5TRY - chains G and H of the 28 polymer chains in the assembly; structure by X-ray diffraction, 3.00 A resolution.

Chain G:
Molecule: Proteasome subunit alpha
Source organism: Mycobacterium tuberculosis
Notes: EC 3.4.25.1
UniProtKB: A5U4D5 (PSA_MYCTA); residues 10-248 here = UniProt positions 10-248
Sequence (240 residues; each row starts with the number of its first residue):
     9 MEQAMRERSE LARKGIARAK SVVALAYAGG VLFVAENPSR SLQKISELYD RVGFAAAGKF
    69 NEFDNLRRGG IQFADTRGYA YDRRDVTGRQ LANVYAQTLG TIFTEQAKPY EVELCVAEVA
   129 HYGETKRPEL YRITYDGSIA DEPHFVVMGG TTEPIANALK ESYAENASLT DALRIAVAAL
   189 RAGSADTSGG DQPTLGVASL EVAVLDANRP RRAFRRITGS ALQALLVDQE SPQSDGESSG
Not modelled in the structure: 193-203, 236-248
Construct notes: initiating methionine (9)

Chain H:
Molecule: Proteasome subunit beta
Source organism: Mycobacterium tuberculosis
Notes: EC 3.4.25.1
UniProtKB: A5U4D6 (PSB_MYCTA); residues 1-234 here correspond to UniProt positions 58-291 (UniProt number = residue number + 57)
Sequence (240 residues; each row starts with the number of its first residue):
     1 TTIVALKYPG GVVMAGDRRS TQGNMISGRD VRKVYITDDY TATGIAGTAA VAVEFARLYA
    61 VELEHYEKLE GVPLTFAGKI NRLAIMVRGN LAAAMQGLLA LPLLAGYDIH ASDPQSAGRI
   121 VSFDAAGGWN IEEEGYQAVG SGSLFAKSSM KKLYSQVTDG DSGLRVAVEA LYDAADDDSA
   181 TGGPDLVRGI FPTAVIIDAD GAVDVPESRI AELARAIIES RSGADTFGSD GGEKHHHHHH
Not modelled in the structure: 223-240
Construct notes: expression tag (235-240)
Ligand contacts:
  - 7J0 ((2S)-N-[(2S)-3-methoxy-1-(naphthalen-1-ylmethylamino)-1-oxidanylidene-propan-2-yl]-4-oxidanylidene-2-(3-phenylpropanoylamino)-4-piperidin-1-yl-butanamide), molecule 1: T1, R19, S20, T21, Q22, S27, V31, R32, K33, Y35, I45, G47, T48, A49, A52, V53, L98, S141
  - 7J0, molecule 2: L91, M95, S122, F123, D124, A125, A126, G128, W129, N130
UniProt features mapped onto this chain:
  - active site: T1 (Nucleophile)
What the authors report for this chain:
  - binding site for 7J0: S20, T21, Q22, S27, G47, A49, L91, M95, L98, D124, A125, A126
  - catalytic residues: T1 (citing earlier work)
  - specificity-determining residues: S20, Q22, S27, A125 (proposed by the authors, not directly observed)

How chain G and chain H interact:
Residue-residue contacts (23):
  R85(G) - Y66(H)
  R85(G) - E70(H)  salt bridge
  Y87(G) - N81(H)  hydrogen bond (backbone-side chain)
  A88(G) - N81(H)  hydrogen bond (backbone-side chain)
  A88(G) - R82(H)  hydrogen bond (backbone-side chain)
  A88(G) - I85(H)
  Y89(G) - Y66(H)  hydrophobic
  Y89(G) - L74(H)  hydrophobic
  Y89(G) - G78(H)
  Y89(G) - N81(H)  hydrogen bond (backbone-side chain)
  Y89(G) - R82(H)
  D90(G) - T75(H)
  D90(G) - A77(H)
  D90(G) - G78(H)
  R92(G) - T75(H)
  D93(G) - Y66(H)  hydrogen bond (backbone-side chain)
  D93(G) - L74(H)
  D93(G) - T75(H)  hydrogen bond
  D93(G) - G78(H)
  R97(G) - E70(H)  hydrogen bond (side chain-backbone)
  R97(G) - V72(H)
  Q98(G) - Y66(H)  hydrogen bond
  Q98(G) - E70(H)  hydrogen bond
Also at the interface, not in a pair above, chain H (12 interface residues in all): G71, P73

Overview:
9 residues of chain G face 12 of chain H across their interface; the contacts include 9 hydrogen bonds and 1
salt bridge. Polar pairs include R85(G)-E70(H), Y87(G)-N81(H) and A88(G)-N81(H). Chain H binds compound 7J0.
The paper reports the catalytic residue T1(H); a binding site for 7J0 at S20(H), T21(H) and Q22(H) among
others.
Chain G is Proteasome subunit alpha and chain H is Proteasome subunit beta, both from Mycobacterium
tuberculosis; the structure, Structure of Mycobacterium tuberculosis proteasome in complex with N,C-capped
dipeptide PKS2206, was determined by X-ray diffraction (same publication as 5THO, 5TRG, 5TRR, 5TRS and 5TS0).
